8TXR - chains D and m of the 20 polymer chains in the assembly; structure by electron microscopy, 3.80 A resolution.

== Chain D ==
Molecule: Exodeoxyribonuclease 7 large subunit
Source organism: Escherichia coli
UniProt: P04994 (EX7L_ECOLI); residues 1-456 here = UniProt positions 1-456
Amino-acid sequence (456 residues; row label = number of the first residue in the row):
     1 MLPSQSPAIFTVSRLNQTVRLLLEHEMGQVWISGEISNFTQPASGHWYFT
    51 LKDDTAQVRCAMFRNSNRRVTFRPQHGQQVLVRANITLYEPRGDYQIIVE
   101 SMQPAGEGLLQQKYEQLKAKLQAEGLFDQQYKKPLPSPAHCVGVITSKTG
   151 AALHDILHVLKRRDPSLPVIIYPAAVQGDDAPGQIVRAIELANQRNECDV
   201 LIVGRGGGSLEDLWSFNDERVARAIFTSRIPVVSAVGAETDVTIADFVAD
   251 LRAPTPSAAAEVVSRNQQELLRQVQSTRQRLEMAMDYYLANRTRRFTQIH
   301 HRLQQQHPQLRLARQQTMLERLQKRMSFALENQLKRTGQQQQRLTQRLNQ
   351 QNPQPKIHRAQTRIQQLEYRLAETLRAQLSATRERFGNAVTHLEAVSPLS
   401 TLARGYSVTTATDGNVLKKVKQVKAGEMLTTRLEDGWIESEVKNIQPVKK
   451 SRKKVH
Not modelled in the structure: 1-7, 105-108, 309-456
Construct notes: engineered mutation Ala-238 (His in P04994)
Swiss-Prot annotation at these positions:
  - mutagenesis: Phe-63 (F63A: About 10% ssDNA-binding by N-terminal domain), Arg-64 to Arg-69 (About 20% ssDNA-binding by N-terminal domain), Gln-96 (Q96A: About 50% ssDNA-binding by N-terminal domain), Asp-155 (D155A: Loss of exonuclease activity, reduced ssDNA-binding; D155N: Does not cleave Ec83 msDNA, not lethal on overexpression), Gln-177 (Q177A: Wild-type exonuclease activity), Ala-188 (A188T: Cleaves EC83 msDNA normally, reduced toxicity on overexpression), Arg-205 (R205A: Loss of exonuclease activity, still binds ssDNA), Gly-237 (G237R: Does not cleave Ec83 msDNA, 10-fold reduced toxicity on overexpression), Asp-241 (D241A: Loss of exonuclease activity, still binds ssDNA), Asp-246 (D246A: Wild-type exonuclease activity), Asp-250 (D250A: Wild-type exonuclease activity), Thr-255 (T255A: Wild-type exonuclease activity), 1 further mutagenesis entry in UniProt

== Chain m ==
Molecule: Exodeoxyribonuclease 7 small subunit
Source organism: Escherichia coli
UniProt: P0A8G9 (EX7S_ECOLI); residues 1-80 here = UniProt positions 1-80
Amino-acid sequence (80 residues; each row starts with the number of its first residue):
     1 MPKKNEAPASFEKALSELEQIVTRLESGDLPLEEALNEFERGVQLARQGQ
    51 AKLQQAEQRVQILLSDNEDASLTPFTPDNE
Not modelled in the structure: 1-9, 69-80

== Interface between chain D and chain m ==
Residue-residue contacts (41; chain D residue first):
  Lys-148(D) / Glu-68(m)
  Leu-157(D) / Ser-65(m)
  Lys-161(D) / Val-60(m)
  Lys-161(D) / Leu-64(m)
  Lys-161(D) / Asp-66(m)  salt bridge
  Pro-165(D) / Ala-56(m)
  Pro-165(D) / Arg-59(m)
  Pro-165(D) / Val-60(m)  hydrophobic
  Pro-165(D) / Leu-64(m)
  Ser-166(D) / Ala-56(m)
  Ser-166(D) / Arg-59(m)  hydrogen bond (backbone-side chain)
  Ser-166(D) / Leu-63(m)
  Leu-167(D) / Leu-64(m)
  Pro-168(D) / Leu-63(m)
  Val-169(D) / Leu-63(m)
  Val-169(D) / Leu-64(m)  hydrophobic
  Val-169(D) / Ser-65(m)
  Ile-171(D) / Ser-65(m)
  Ile-171(D) / Asn-67(m)
  Gln-267(D) / Leu-53(m)
  Gln-267(D) / Ala-56(m)
  Leu-271(D) / Leu-53(m)  hydrophobic
  Leu-271(D) / Glu-57(m)
  Gln-273(D) / Glu-19(m)
  Val-274(D) / Leu-15(m)  hydrophobic
  Val-274(D) / Leu-53(m)  hydrophobic
  Thr-277(D) / Leu-18(m)
  Thr-277(D) / Glu-19(m)  hydrogen bond
  Arg-278(D) / Gln-50(m)  hydrogen bond
  Arg-280(D) / Val-22(m)
  Leu-281(D) / Leu-18(m)  hydrophobic
  Leu-281(D) / Val-22(m)  hydrophobic
  Leu-281(D) / Phe-39(m)  hydrophobic
  Glu-282(D) / Phe-39(m)
  Ala-284(D) / Leu-25(m)
  Ala-284(D) / Glu-26(m)
  Met-285(D) / Phe-39(m)  hydrophobic
  Tyr-288(D) / Leu-30(m)  hydrogen bond (side chain-backbone)
  Tyr-288(D) / Leu-32(m)
  Arg-292(D) / Gly-28(m)
  Arg-292(D) / Leu-30(m)  hydrogen bond (side chain-backbone)
Other interface residues (no listed pair), chain D (27 interface residues in all): Pro-138, Thr-149, Leu-160, Asp-164, Leu-270
Other interface residues (no listed pair), chain m (26 interface residues in all): Glu-12, Ile-21, Pro-31, Ala-35

== In short ==
27 residues of chain D face 26 of chain m across their interface, with 5 hydrogen bonds and 1 salt bridge.
Among the polar pairs are Lys-161(D)/Asp-66(m), Ser-166(D)/Arg-59(m) and Thr-277(D)/Glu-19(m). Curated
annotation (UniProt) lists 19 mutagenesis sites on chain D.
Here chain D is Exodeoxyribonuclease 7 large subunit and chain m is Exodeoxyribonuclease 7 small subunit, both
from Escherichia coli. Entry 8TXR (E. coli ExoVII(H238A)) was determined by electron microscopy.
